Entry 9CTP (electron microscopy, 3.62 A resolution); this record covers chains B and I of the 7 polymer chains in the assembly.

[Chain B]
Name: Gamma-aminobutyric acid receptor subunit alpha-1
Source organism: Homo sapiens
UniProtKB: P14867 (GBRA1_HUMAN); residues 1-429 here correspond to UniProt positions 28-456 (UniProt number = residue number + 27)
Amino-acid sequence (429 residues; each row starts with the number of its first residue):
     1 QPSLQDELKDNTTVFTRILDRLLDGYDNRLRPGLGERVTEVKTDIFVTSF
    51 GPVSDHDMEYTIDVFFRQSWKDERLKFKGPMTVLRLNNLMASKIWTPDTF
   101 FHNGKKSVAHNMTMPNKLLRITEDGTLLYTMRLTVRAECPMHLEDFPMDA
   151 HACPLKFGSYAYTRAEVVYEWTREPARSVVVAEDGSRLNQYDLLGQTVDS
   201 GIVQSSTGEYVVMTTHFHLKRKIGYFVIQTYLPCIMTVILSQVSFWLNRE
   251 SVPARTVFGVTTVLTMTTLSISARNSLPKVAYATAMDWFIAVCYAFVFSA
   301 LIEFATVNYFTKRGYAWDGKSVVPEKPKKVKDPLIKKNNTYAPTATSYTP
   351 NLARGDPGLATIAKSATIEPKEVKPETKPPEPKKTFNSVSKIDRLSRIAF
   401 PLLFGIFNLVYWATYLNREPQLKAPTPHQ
Not modelled in the structure: 1-9, 313-385, 419-429
Curated features (UniProtKB/Swiss-Prot):
  - binding site (4-aminobutanoate): Arg-67, Thr-130
  - binding site (3alpha-hydroxy-5alpha-pregnan-11,20-dione): Trp-246
  - glycosylation (N-linked (GlcNAc...) asparagine): Asn-11, Asn-111
Disulfides: Cys-139/Cys-153
Glycans and other covalent adducts: glycan linked to Asn-111
Ligand contacts: PIO ([(2R)-2-octanoyloxy-3-[oxidanyl-[(1R,2R,3S,4R,5R,6S)-2,3,6-tris(oxidanyl)-4,5-diphosphonooxy-cyclohexyl]oxy-phosphoryl]oxy-propyl] octanoate): Arg-249, Ser-299, Ile-302, Glu-303, Thr-306, Val-307, Phe-310, Lys-312, Phe-386, Asn-387, Ser-388, Val-389, Ser-390, Lys-391, Ile-392, Leu-395, Ser-396

[Chain I]
Name: Kappa Fab_1F4 Light Chain
Source organism: Mus musculus
Amino-acid sequence (213 residues; numbered 1 to 213; the number before each row is that of its first residue):
     1 NIVMTQSPKSMSMSVGERVTLSCKASEYVGTYVSWYQQKPEQSPKLLIYG
    51 ASNRYTGVPDRFTGSGSATDFTLTIGSVQAEDLADYHCGQSYSYPTFGAG
   101 TKLELKRADAAPTVSIFPPSSEQLTSGGASVVCFLNNFYPKDINVKWKID
   151 GSERQNGVLNSWTDQDSKDSTYSMSSTLTLTKDEYERHNSYTCEATHKTS
   201 TSPIVKSFNRNEC
Not modelled in the structure: 106-213
Disulfides: Cys-23/Cys-88

[Chain B / chain I interface]
Pairs across the interface (17; chain B residue first):
  Trp-171(B) / Tyr-32(I)  hydrogen bond
  Glu-174(B) / Ser-93(I)
  Glu-174(B) / Tyr-94(I)
  Pro-175(B) / Tyr-32(I)
  Pro-175(B) / Ser-91(I)
  Pro-175(B) / Tyr-92(I)
  Ala-176(B) / Tyr-92(I)  hydrogen bond (backbone-backbone)
  Arg-177(B) / Tyr-94(I)
  Gln-196(B) / Tyr-92(I)
  Thr-197(B) / Tyr-28(I)
  Thr-197(B) / Tyr-92(I)
  Val-198(B) / Tyr-28(I)
  Val-198(B) / Tyr-92(I)
  Asp-199(B) / Gly-30(I)
  Asp-199(B) / Thr-31(I)  hydrogen bond
  Ser-200(B) / Thr-31(I)
  Ser-200(B) / Tyr-32(I)
Interface residues without a listed pair, chain B (14 interface residues in all): Arg-164, Glu-170, Ile-202, Met-213
Interface residues without a listed pair, chain I (9 interface residues in all): Asn-53

[Overview]
The interface between chain B and chain I involves 14 residues on one side and 9 on the other, with 3 hydrogen
bonds. Among the polar pairs are Trp-171(B)/Tyr-32(I), Asp-199(B)/Thr-31(I) and Ala-176(B)/Tyr-92(I). Bound to
chain B: compound PIO. Covalently linked N-acetylglucosamine: at Asn-111(B).
Here chain B is Gamma-aminobutyric acid receptor subunit alpha-1 (Homo sapiens) and chain I is Kappa Fab_1F4
Light Chain (Mus musculus). Entry 9CTP (Native human GABAA receptor of beta2-alpha1-beta2-alpha3-gamma2
assembly) was determined by electron microscopy (same publication as 9CRS, 9CRV, 9CSB, 9CT0, 9CTJ, 9CTV and 6
further entries).
